Entry 3IYF (electron microscopy, 8.00 A resolution (low resolution: residue-level contacts below are approximate; hydrogen-bond / salt-bridge calls are withheld)); this record covers chains L and M of the 16 polymer chains in the assembly.

Chain L (and M):
Molecule: Chaperonin
Source organism: Methanococcus maripaludis
Notes: chain M of this document is another copy of the same molecule, construct and numbering; everything in this record applies to it too
UniProt: Q877G8 (Q877G8_METMP); the construct has insertions or renumbered stretches relative to UniProt, so the offset changes along the chain: 1-240 = UniProt 1-240; 246-521 = UniProt 268-543
Amino-acid sequence (521 residues; each row starts with the number of its first residue):
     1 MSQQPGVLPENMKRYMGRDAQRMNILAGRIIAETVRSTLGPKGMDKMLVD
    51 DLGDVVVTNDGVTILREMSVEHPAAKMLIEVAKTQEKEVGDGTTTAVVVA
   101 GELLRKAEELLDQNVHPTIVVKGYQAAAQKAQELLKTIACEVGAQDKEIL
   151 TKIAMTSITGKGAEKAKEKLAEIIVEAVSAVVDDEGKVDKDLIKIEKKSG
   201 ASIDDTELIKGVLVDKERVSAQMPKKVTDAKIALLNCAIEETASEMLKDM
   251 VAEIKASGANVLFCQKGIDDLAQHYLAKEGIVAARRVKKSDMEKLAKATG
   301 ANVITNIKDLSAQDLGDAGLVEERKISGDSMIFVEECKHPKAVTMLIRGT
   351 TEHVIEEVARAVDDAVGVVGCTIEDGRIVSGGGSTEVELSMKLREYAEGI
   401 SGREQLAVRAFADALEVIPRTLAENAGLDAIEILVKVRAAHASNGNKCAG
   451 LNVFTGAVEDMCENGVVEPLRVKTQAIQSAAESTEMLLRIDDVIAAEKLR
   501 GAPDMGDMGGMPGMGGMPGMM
Disordered / not traced: 1-6, 498-521
Construct notes: linker (241-245)

Interface between chain L and chain M:
Pairs across the interface (57; chain L residue first):
  Ile-31(L) / Val-7(M)
  Ile-31(L) / Leu-8(M)
  Thr-34(L) / Arg-14(M)
  Lys-42(L) / Thr-118(M)
  Gly-43(L) / Arg-489(M)
  Met-44(L) / Arg-489(M)
  Met-44(L) / Asp-491(M)
  Asp-45(L) / Asp-491(M)
  Asp-45(L) / Asp-492(M)
  Lys-46(L) / Asp-492(M)
  Met-47(L) / Pro-73(M)
  Met-47(L) / Asp-492(M)
  Met-47(L) / Val-493(M)
  Met-47(L) / Ile-494(M)
  Leu-48(L) / Ile-494(M)
  Val-49(L) / Glu-10(M)
  Val-49(L) / Asn-11(M)
  Val-49(L) / Ile-494(M)
  Val-49(L) / Ala-495(M)
  Val-49(L) / Ala-496(M)
  Val-49(L) / Glu-497(M)
  Asp-50(L) / Glu-10(M)
  Asp-50(L) / Asn-11(M)
  Asp-50(L) / Ala-496(M)
  Asp-50(L) / Glu-497(M)
  Asp-51(L) / Glu-10(M)
  Asp-51(L) / Asn-11(M)
  Asp-51(L) / Glu-497(M)
  Leu-52(L) / Glu-10(M)
  Leu-52(L) / Glu-497(M)
  Gly-53(L) / Glu-497(M)
  Val-55(L) / Pro-73(M)
  Leu-65(L) / Val-7(M)
  Leu-65(L) / Leu-8(M)
  Glu-67(L) / Glu-10(M)
  Met-68(L) / Val-7(M)
  Met-68(L) / Leu-8(M)
  Met-68(L) / Pro-9(M)
  Met-68(L) / Glu-10(M)
  Met-68(L) / Asn-11(M)
  Met-68(L) / Met-12(M)
  Met-68(L) / Ile-494(M)
  Ser-69(L) / Leu-8(M)
  Ser-69(L) / Pro-9(M)
  Ser-69(L) / Glu-10(M)
  Val-70(L) / Val-7(M)
  Val-70(L) / Leu-8(M)
  Val-70(L) / Pro-9(M)
  Glu-71(L) / Val-7(M)
  Glu-71(L) / Leu-8(M)
  Glu-71(L) / Pro-9(M)
  His-72(L) / Val-7(M)
  Ala-75(L) / Val-7(M)
  Lys-76(L) / Val-7(M)
  Asn-425(L) / His-116(M)
  Asn-425(L) / Thr-118(M)
  Ala-426(L) / Thr-118(M)
Also at the interface, not in a pair above, chain L (30 interface residues in all): Asp-54, Val-57, Ile-64, Gly-427
Also at the interface, not in a pair above, chain M (20 interface residues in all): Ala-74, Ile-490

In short:
The interface between chain L and chain M involves 30 residues on one side and 20 on the other.
Both chains are Chaperonin (Methanococcus maripaludis). Entry 3IYF (Atomic Model of the Lidless Mm-cpn in the
Open State) was determined by electron microscopy (same publication as 3LOS).
